PDB entry 1SFO | X-ray diffraction, 3.61 A resolution | chains R and B of the 12 polymer chains in the assembly

[Chain R]
Molecule: 10-nt RNA strand
Sequence (10 nucleotides; numbered 1 to 10; the number before each row is that of its first residue):
     1 AUCGAGAGGA
Ion coordination: Mg2+: A10 (shared with 3 residues of chain A)

[Chain B]
Protein: DNA-directed RNA polymerase II 140 kDa polypeptide
Source organism: Saccharomyces cerevisiae
Notes: EC 2.7.7.6
Reference sequence: P08518 (RPB2_YEAST); residues 1-1224 here = UniProt positions 1-1224
Sequence (1224 residues; each row starts with the number of its first residue):
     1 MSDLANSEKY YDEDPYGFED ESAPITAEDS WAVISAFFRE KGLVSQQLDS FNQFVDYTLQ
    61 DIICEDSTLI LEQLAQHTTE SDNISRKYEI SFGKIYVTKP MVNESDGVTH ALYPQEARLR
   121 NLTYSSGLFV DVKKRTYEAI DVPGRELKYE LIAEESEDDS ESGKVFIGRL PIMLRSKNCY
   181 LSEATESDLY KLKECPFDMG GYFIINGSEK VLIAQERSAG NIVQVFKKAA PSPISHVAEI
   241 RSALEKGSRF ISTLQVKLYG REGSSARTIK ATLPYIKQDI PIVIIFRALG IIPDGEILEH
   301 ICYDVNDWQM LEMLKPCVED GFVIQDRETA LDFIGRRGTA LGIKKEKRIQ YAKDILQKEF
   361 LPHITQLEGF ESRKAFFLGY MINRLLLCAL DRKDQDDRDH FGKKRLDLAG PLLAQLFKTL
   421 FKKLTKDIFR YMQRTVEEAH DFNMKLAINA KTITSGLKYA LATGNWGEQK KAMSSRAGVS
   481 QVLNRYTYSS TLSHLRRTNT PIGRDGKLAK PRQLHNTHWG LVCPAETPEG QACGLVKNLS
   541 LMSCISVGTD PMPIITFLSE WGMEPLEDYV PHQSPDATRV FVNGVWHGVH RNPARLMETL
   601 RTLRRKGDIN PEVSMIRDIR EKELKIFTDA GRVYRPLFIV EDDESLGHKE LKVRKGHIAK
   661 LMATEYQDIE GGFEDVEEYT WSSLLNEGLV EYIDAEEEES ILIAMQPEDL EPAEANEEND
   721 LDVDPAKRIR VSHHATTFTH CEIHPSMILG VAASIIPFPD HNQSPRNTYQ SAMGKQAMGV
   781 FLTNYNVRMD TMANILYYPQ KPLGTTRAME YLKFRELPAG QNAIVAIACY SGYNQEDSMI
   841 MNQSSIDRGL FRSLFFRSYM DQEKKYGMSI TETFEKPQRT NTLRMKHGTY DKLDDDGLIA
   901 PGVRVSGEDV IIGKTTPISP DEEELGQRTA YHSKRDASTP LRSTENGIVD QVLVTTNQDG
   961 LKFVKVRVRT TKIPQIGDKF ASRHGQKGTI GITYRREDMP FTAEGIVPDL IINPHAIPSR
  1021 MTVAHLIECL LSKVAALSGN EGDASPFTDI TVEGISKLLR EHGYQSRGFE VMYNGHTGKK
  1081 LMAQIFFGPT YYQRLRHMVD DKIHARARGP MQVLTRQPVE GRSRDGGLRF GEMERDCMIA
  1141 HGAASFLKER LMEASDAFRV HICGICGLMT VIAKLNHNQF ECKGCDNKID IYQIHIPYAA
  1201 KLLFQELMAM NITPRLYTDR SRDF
Disordered / not traced: 1-19, 71-89, 135-163, 336-344, 438-445, 503-508, 669-677, 716-721, 920-932
Ion coordination: Zn2+: Cys1163, Cys1166, Cys1182

[How chain R and chain B interact]
Pairs across the interface (16; chain R residue first):
  A1(R) - Arg1124(B)  hydrogen bond to the phosphate
  U2(R) - Gln1112(B)  phosphate contact
  U2(R) - Arg1124(B)  salt bridge to the phosphate
  A5(R) - Arg476(B)  salt bridge to the phosphate
  A5(R) - Gly478(B)  sugar contact
  G6(R) - Ala477(B)  sugar contact
  G6(R) - Gln481(B)  hydrogen bond to the sugar
  G8(R) - Gln776(B)  hydrogen bond to the phosphate
  G8(R) - His1097(B)  hydrogen bond to the sugar
  G9(R) - Glu529(B)  phosphate contact
  G9(R) - Ala772(B)  phosphate contact
  G9(R) - Gln776(B)  hydrogen bond to the phosphate
  G9(R) - Lys979(B)  hydrogen bond to the phosphate
  G9(R) - His1097(B)  hydrogen bond to the sugar
  A10(R) - Lys979(B)  phosphate contact
  A10(R) - Lys987(B)  phosphate contact
Interface residues without a listed pair, chain R (8 interface residues in all): A7
Interface residues without a listed pair, chain B (17 interface residues in all): Asn484, Arg497, Gln531, Met773, Val1113

[In short]
8 residues of chain R face 17 of chain B across their interface, with 7 hydrogen bonds and 2 salt bridges.
Polar contacts include G6(R)-Gln481(B), G8(R)-His1097(B) and G9(R)-His1097(B). Cys1163(B), Cys1166(B) and
Cys1182(B) form the Zn2+ site.
Chain R is a 10-nt RNA strand and chain B is DNA-directed RNA polymerase II 140 kDa polypeptide (Saccharomyces
cerevisiae); the structure, RNA polymerase II strand separated elongation complex, was determined by X-ray
diffraction.
